Entry 6WDO (electron microscopy, 3.60 A resolution); this record covers chains G and E of the 20 polymer chains in the assembly.

== Chain G (and E) ==
Protein: Calcium uniporter protein, mitochondrial
From: Homo sapiens
Notes: chain E of this document is another copy of the same molecule, construct and numbering; everything in this record applies to it too
UniProt: Q8NE86 (MCU_HUMAN), isoform Q8NE86-3; residues 74-346 here correspond to UniProt positions 25-297 (UniProt number = residue number - 49)
Sequence (273 residues; numbered 74 to 346; the number before each row is that of its first residue):
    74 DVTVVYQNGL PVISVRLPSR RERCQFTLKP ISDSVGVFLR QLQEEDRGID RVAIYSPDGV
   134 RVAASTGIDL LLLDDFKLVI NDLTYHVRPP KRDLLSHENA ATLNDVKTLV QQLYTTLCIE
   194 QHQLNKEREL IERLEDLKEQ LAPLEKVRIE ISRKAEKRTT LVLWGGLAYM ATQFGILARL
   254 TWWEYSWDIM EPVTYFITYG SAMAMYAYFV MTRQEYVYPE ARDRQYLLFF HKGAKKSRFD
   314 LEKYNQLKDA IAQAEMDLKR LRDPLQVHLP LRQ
Unresolved in the structure: 74, 165-171, 337-346 (chain E: 344-346)
Bound ions: Ca2+: Glu-264 (shared with 1 residue of chain A; 1 residue of chain C; Glu-264(E) of chain E)

== Chain G / chain E interface ==
Contacting residue pairs - 55 pairs, chain G then chain E:
  Tyr-128(G) / Glu-95(E)  hydrogen bond
  Ser-129(G) / Gln-98(E)
  Val-133(G) / Arg-96(E)
  Val-133(G) / Gln-98(E)
  Arg-134(G) / Glu-95(E)
  Arg-134(G) / Arg-96(E)
  Arg-134(G) / Cys-97(E)
  Arg-134(G) / Gln-98(E)  hydrogen bond (backbone-backbone)
  Val-135(G) / Gln-98(E)
  Ala-136(G) / Cys-97(E)  hydrophobic
  Ala-136(G) / Gln-98(E)  hydrogen bond (backbone-backbone)
  Ala-136(G) / Phe-99(E)  hydrophobic
  Ala-136(G) / Glu-118(E)
  Ala-137(G) / Glu-118(E)  hydrogen bond (backbone-side chain)
  Ser-138(G) / Gln-114(E)  hydrogen bond (backbone-side chain)
  Ser-138(G) / Glu-117(E)  hydrogen bond
  Ser-138(G) / Glu-118(E)
  Thr-139(G) / Thr-100(E)  hydrogen bond
  Leu-143(G) / Thr-100(E)
  Leu-146(G) / Asn-81(E)
  Asn-172(G) / Leu-83(E)
  Asn-172(G) / Pro-103(E)
  Ala-173(G) / Gly-82(E)
  Leu-176(G) / Leu-167(E)
  Leu-236(G) / Tyr-279(E)  hydrogen bond (backbone-side chain)
  Leu-236(G) / Phe-282(E)  hydrophobic
  Leu-236(G) / Val-283(E)  hydrophobic
  Trp-237(G) / Val-283(E)  hydrophobic
  Gly-239(G) / Tyr-279(E)
  Leu-240(G) / Tyr-279(E)  hydrogen bond (backbone-side chain)
  Leu-240(G) / Ala-280(E)  hydrophobic
  Met-243(G) / Tyr-272(E)
  Met-243(G) / Ala-275(E)
  Met-243(G) / Met-276(E)
  Ala-244(G) / Met-276(E)
  Gln-246(G) / Tyr-272(E)  hydrogen bond
  Phe-247(G) / Phe-269(E)  hydrophobic
  Leu-250(G) / Phe-269(E)
  Ala-251(G) / Phe-269(E)  hydrophobic
  Trp-255(G) / Pro-265(E)
  Trp-255(G) / Val-266(E)  hydrophobic
  Trp-260(G) / Glu-264(E)  hydrogen bond
  Trp-260(G) / Pro-265(E)
  Asp-261(G) / Asp-261(E)
  Glu-264(G) / Glu-264(E)
  Thr-267(G) / Tyr-268(E)  hydrogen bond
  Thr-271(G) / Tyr-268(E)
  Val-290(G) / Glu-288(E)
  Tyr-291(G) / Tyr-279(E)  hydrophobic
  Tyr-291(G) / Phe-282(E)
  Tyr-291(G) / Glu-288(E)  hydrogen bond (backbone-side chain)
  Pro-292(G) / Phe-282(E)
  Pro-292(G) / Glu-288(E)
  Arg-295(G) / Phe-282(E)
  Arg-295(G) / Arg-286(E)
Interface residues without a listed pair, chain G (40 interface residues in all): Gly-140, Thr-175, Val-179, Leu-186, Thr-233, Thr-254
Interface residues without a listed pair, chain E (36 interface residues in all): Ile-104, Arg-165, Asp-166, Leu-176, Val-179, Met-278, Gln-287

== Summary ==
The interface between chain G and chain E involves 40 residues on one side and 36 on the other; the contacts
include 13 hydrogen bonds. Polar contacts include Tyr-128(G)/Glu-95(E), Ala-137(G)/Glu-118(E) and
Ser-138(G)/Gln-114(E).
Chain G and chain E are both Calcium uniporter protein, mitochondrial (Homo sapiens); the structure, Cryo-EM
structure of mitochondrial calcium uniporter holocomplex in high Ca2+, was determined by electron microscopy
together with 6WDN from the same study.
